1UN1 - chain A; structure by X-ray diffraction, 2.10 A resolution.

== Chain A ==
Molecule: Xyloglucan endotransglycosylase
From: Populus tremula
Notes: EC 2.4.1.207
UniProt: Q8GZD5 (Q8GZD5); residues 1-272 here correspond to UniProt positions 23-294 (UniProt number = residue number + 22)
Chain sequence (278 residues; row label = number of the first residue in the row; note: 1 number in that range is skipped by the numbering (no residue carries it; nothing is unmodelled there); numbers below 1 keep their minus sign (UNK-6 is residue -6); X marks 1 residue of unknown identity (built as UNK)):
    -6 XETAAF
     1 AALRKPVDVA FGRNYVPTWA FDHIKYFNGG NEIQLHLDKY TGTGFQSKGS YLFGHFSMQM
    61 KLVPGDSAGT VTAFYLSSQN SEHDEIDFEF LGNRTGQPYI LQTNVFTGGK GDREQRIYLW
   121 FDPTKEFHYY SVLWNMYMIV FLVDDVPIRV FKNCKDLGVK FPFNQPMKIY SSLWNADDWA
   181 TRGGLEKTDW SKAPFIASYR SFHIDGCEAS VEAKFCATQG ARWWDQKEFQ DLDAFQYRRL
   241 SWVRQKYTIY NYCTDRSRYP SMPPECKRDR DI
Not modelled in the structure: -6 to -1, 1-5
Cystine bridges: Cys253-Cys266
Covalently attached groups: N-acetylglucosamine (NAG) linked to Asn93
UniProt features mapped onto this chain:
  - active site: Glu85 (Nucleophile), Glu89 (Proton donor)
  - binding site (xyloglucan): Glu89, Gln102 to Asn104, Asp112 to Glu114, Asp178, Trp179, Gly183, Arg258
  - site: Asp87 (Important for catalytic activity)
  - glycosylation: Asn93 (N-linked (GlcNAc...) asparagine)
From the paper describing this entry:
  - contacts within the chain: His83-Glu85 (hydrogen bond), Glu85-Asp87 (hydrogen bond), Cys207-Cys216
  - post-translational modification sites: Asn93
  - catalytic residues: Glu85, Asp87, Glu89 (proposed by the authors, not directly observed)
  - conformationally variable residues (side-chain flip): Trp174
  - binding site for N-acetylglucosamine: Asn93
  - specificity-determining residues: Tyr170, Tyr250 (proposed by the authors, not directly observed)

== In short ==
N-acetylglucosamine is covalently linked to Asn93. UniProt lists active-site residues Glu85 and Glu89 and 11
xyloglucan-binding residues. The paper reports catalytic residues Glu85, Asp87 and Glu89; a binding site for
N-acetylglucosamine at Asn93.
Chain A is Xyloglucan endotransglycosylase (Populus tremula); the structure, Xyloglucan endotransglycosylase
native structure, was determined by X-ray diffraction (same publication as 1UMZ).
